PDB entry 7VS5 | electron microscopy, 3.40 A resolution | chains ck and jw of the 369 polymer chains in the assembly

Chain ck:
Molecule: Major capsid protein
Organism: Enterobacteria phage T4
UniProtKB: P04535 (CAPSH_BPT4); residues 1-521 here = UniProt positions 1-521
Amino-acid sequence (521 residues; row label = number of the first residue in the row):
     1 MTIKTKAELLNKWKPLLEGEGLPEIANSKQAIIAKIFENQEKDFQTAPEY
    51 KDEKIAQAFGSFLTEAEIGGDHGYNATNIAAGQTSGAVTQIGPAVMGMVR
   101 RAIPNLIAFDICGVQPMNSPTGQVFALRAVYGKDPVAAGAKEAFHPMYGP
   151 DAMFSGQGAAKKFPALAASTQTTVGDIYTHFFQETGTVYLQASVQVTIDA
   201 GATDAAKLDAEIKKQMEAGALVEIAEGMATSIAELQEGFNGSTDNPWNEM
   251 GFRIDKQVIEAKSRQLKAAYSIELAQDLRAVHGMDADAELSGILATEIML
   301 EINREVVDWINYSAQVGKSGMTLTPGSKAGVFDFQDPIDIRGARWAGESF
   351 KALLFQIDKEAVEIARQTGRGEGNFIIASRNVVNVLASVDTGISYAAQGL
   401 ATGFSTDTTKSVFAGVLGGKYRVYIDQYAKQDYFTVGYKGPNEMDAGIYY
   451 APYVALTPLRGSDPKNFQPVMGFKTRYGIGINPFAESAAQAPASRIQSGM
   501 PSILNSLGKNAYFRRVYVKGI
Not modelled in the structure: 1-65
UniProt features mapped onto this chain:
  - site: Glu65, Ala66 (Cleavage)

Chain jw:
Molecule: Small outer capsid protein
Organism: Enterobacteria phage T4
UniProtKB: P03715 (SOC_BPT4); numbering as in UniProt (aligned over 1-80)
Amino-acid sequence (80 residues; each row starts with the number of its first residue):
     1 MASARGYVNIKTFEQKLDGNKKIEGKEVSVAFPLYSDVHKISGAHYQTFP
    51 SEKAAYSTVYEENQRTEWIAANEDLWKVTG
Not modelled in the structure: 1
Sequence notes: conflict Ala4 (Thr in P03715), Val28 (Ile in P03715)

Chain ck / chain jw interface:
Pairs across the interface - 25 pairs, chain ck then chain jw:
  Lys161(ck) with Gln47(jw), hydrogen bond; Phe49(jw)
  Ala229(ck) with Pro50(jw), hydrophobic
  Ser231(ck) with Thr48(jw); Pro50(jw)
  Ile232(ck) with Thr48(jw); Phe49(jw), hydrophobic; Pro50(jw)
  Leu235(ck) with Tyr46(jw); Thr48(jw)
  Asn240(ck) with Ser42(jw); Gly43(jw), hydrogen bond (backbone-backbone); Tyr46(jw), hydrogen bond (backbone-side chain)
  Gly241(ck) with Gly43(jw); Ala44(jw); His45(jw), hydrogen bond (backbone-backbone); Tyr46(jw), hydrogen bond (backbone-backbone)
  Ser242(ck) with Tyr46(jw)
  Thr243(ck) with Phe13(jw); His45(jw); Tyr46(jw), hydrogen bond (backbone-backbone); Gln47(jw), hydrogen bond (backbone-side chain)
  Asp244(ck) with Phe13(jw); Gln47(jw), hydrogen bond (backbone-side chain)
  Asn245(ck) with Gln47(jw)
Other interface residues (no listed pair), chain ck (13 interface residues in all): Ala160, Phe239

Overview:
13 residues of chain ck face 10 of chain jw across their interface, with 8 hydrogen bonds. Among the polar
pairs are Lys161(ck)-Gln47(jw), Asn240(ck)-Tyr46(jw) and Thr243(ck)-Gln47(jw).
Here chain ck is Major capsid protein and chain jw is Small outer capsid protein, both from Enterobacteria
phage T4. Entry 7VS5 (The expanded head structure of phage T4) was determined by electron microscopy together
with 7VRT from the same study.
